7X8S - chains A and R of the 5 polymer chains in the assembly; structure by electron microscopy, 3.09 A resolution.

Chain A:
Protein: Guanine nucleotide-binding protein G(s) subunit alpha isoforms short
Source organism: Bos taurus
Reference sequence: P63092 (GNAS2_HUMAN); residues 1-394 here = UniProt positions 1-394
Sequence (394 residues; numbered 1 to 394; the number before each row is that of its first residue):
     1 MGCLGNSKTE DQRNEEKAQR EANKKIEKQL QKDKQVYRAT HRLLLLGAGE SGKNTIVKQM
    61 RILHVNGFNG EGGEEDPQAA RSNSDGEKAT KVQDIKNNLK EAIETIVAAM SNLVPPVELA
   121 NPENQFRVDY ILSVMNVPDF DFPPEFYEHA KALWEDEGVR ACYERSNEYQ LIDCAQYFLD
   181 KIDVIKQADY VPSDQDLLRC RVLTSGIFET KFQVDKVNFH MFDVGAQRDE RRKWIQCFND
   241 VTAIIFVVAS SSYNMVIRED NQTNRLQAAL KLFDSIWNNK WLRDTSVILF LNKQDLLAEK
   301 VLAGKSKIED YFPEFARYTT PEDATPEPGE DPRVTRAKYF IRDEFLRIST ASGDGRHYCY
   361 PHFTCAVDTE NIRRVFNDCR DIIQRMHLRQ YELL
Disordered / not traced: 1-11, 64-203, 255-262
Sequence notes: conflict Asn54 (Ser in P63092), Ala226 (Gly in P63092), Ala268 (Glu in P63092), Lys271 (Asn in P63092), Asp274 (Lys in P63092), Asp284 (Thr in P63092), Thr285 (Ile in P63092); variant Lys280 (Arg in P63092)

Chain R:
Protein: Glucagon-like peptide 1 receptor
Source organism: Homo sapiens
Reference sequence: P43220 (GLP1R_HUMAN); residues 24-463 here = UniProt positions 24-463
Sequence (440 residues; numbered 24 to 463; the number before each row is that of its first residue):
    24 RPQGATVSLW ETVQKWREYR RQCQRSLTED PPPATDLFCN RTFDEYACWP DGEPGSFVNV
    84 SCPWYLPWAS SVPQGHVYRF CTAEGLWLQK DNSSLPWRDL SECEESKRGE RSSPEEQLLF
   144 LYIIYTVGYA LSFSALVIAS AILLGFRHLH CTRNYIHLNL FASFILRALS VFIKDAALKW
   204 MYSTAAQQHQ WDGLLSYQDS LSCRLVFLLM QYCVAANYYW LLVEGVYLYT LLAFSVFSEQ
   264 WIFRLYVSIG WGVPLLFVVP WGIVKYLYED EGCWTRNSNM NYWLIIRLPI LFAIGVNFLI
   324 FVRVICIVVS KLKANLMCKT DIKCRLAKST LTLIPLLGTH EVIFAFVMDE HARGTLRFIK
   384 LFTELSFTSF QGLMVAILYC FVNNEVQLEF RKSWERWRLE HLHIQRDSSM KPLKCPTSSL
   444 SSGATAGSSM YTATCQASCS
Disordered / not traced: 24-30, 55-137, 339-343, 371-376, 424-463
Cystine bridges: Cys226-Cys296
Sequence notes: variant Phe260 (Leu in P43220)
Small-molecule neighbours: WB2 (2,4-bis(3-methoxy-4-thiophen-2-ylcarbonyloxy-phenyl)-1,3-bis[[4-(2-methylpropanoylamino)phenyl]carbonylamino]cyclobutane-1,3-dicarboxylic acid): Trp33, Gln140, Leu141, Leu144, Tyr145, Tyr148, Tyr152, Val194, Lys197, Asp198, Leu201, Lys202, Cys226, Val229, Phe230, Cys296, Thr298, Arg299, Arg380, Phe381, Leu384, Leu388
From the paper describing this entry:
  - binding site for WB2: Trp33, Gln140, Leu141, Leu144, Tyr148, Tyr152, Val194, Lys197, Phe230, Arg380, Phe381, Leu384, Leu388
  - mutagenesis - W33S, L144A, V194A, K197A: decreased signaling in response to WB2
  - mutagenesis - R380A: abolished signaling in response to WB2
  - mutagenesis - W33S: decreased binding to WB2

How chain A and chain R interact:
Pairs across the interface - 27 pairs, chain A then chain R:
  Lys34(A) - Glu262(R)
  Tyr358(A) - Asn338(R)
  Asp381(A) - Lys334(R)  salt bridge
  Gln384(A) - Leu255(R)  hydrogen bond (side chain-backbone)
  Gln384(A) - Lys334(R)  hydrogen bond
  Arg385(A) - Lys334(R)  hydrogen bond (side chain-backbone)
  Arg385(A) - Asn338(R)
  His387(A) - Leu254(R)
  His387(A) - Leu255(R)
  Leu388(A) - Leu255(R)  hydrophobic
  Leu388(A) - Lys334(R)
  Gln390(A) - Arg176(R)
  Tyr391(A) - Arg176(R)
  Tyr391(A) - His180(R)
  Tyr391(A) - Glu247(R)  hydrogen bond
  Tyr391(A) - Tyr250(R)
  Tyr391(A) - Leu251(R)  hydrophobic
  Glu392(A) - Arg348(R)  hydrogen bond (backbone-side chain)
  Glu392(A) - Lys351(R)
  Glu392(A) - Asn406(R)
  Glu392(A) - Asn407(R)
  Leu393(A) - Val327(R)  hydrophobic
  Leu393(A) - Val331(R)
  Leu393(A) - Arg348(R)
  Leu393(A) - Ser352(R)  hydrogen bond (backbone-side chain)
  Leu394(A) - Lys334(R)
  Leu394(A) - Arg348(R)  hydrogen bond (backbone-side chain)
Also at the interface, not in a pair above, chain A (13 interface residues in all): Gln35
Also at the interface, not in a pair above, chain R (24 interface residues in all): Ser261, Ile330, Leu335, Leu356, Leu359, Tyr402, Glu408

Summary:
13 residues of chain A and 24 residues of chain R are in contact, with 7 hydrogen bonds and 1 salt bridge.
Polar pairs include Asp381(A)-Lys334(R), Gln384(A)-Leu255(R) and Gln384(A)-Lys334(R). From the paper: a
binding site for WB2 at Trp33(R), Gln140(R) and Leu141(R) among others; W33S, L144A and V194A of chain R,
among others, reduce signaling in response to WB2; 5 substitutions were tested in all.
Chain A is Guanine nucleotide-binding protein G(s) subunit alpha isoforms short (Bos taurus) and chain R is
Glucagon-like peptide 1 receptor (Homo sapiens); the structure, Cryo-EM structure of the WB4-24-bound
hGLP-1R-Gs complex, was determined by electron microscopy, deposited together with 7X8R.
